1P4E - chains A and D of the 10 polymer chains in the assembly; structure by X-ray diffraction, 2.70 A resolution.

Chain A:
Name: Recombinase FLP protein
Organism: Saccharomyces cerevisiae
Notes: fragment: Flpe
Reference sequence: P03870 (FLP_YEAST); residues 2-423 here correspond to UniProt positions 3-424 (UniProt number = residue number + 1)
Sequence (429 residues; each row starts with the number of its first residue):
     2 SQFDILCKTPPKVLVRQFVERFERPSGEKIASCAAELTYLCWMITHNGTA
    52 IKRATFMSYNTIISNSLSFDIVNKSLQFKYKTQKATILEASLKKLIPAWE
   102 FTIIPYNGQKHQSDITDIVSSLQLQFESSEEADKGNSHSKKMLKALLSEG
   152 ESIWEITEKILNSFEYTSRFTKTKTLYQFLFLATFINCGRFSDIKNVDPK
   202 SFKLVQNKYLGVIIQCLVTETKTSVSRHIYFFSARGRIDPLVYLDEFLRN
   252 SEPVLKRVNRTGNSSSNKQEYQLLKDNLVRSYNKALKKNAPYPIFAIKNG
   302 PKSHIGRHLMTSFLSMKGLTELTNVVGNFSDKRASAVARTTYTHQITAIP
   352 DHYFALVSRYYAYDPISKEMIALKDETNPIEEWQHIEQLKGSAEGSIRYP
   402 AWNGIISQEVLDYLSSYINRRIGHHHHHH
Not modelled in the structure: 111-113, 130-135, 334-345, 423-430
Sequence notes: variant Asp5 (Gly6 in P03870); engineered mutation Phe330 (Trp331 in P03870); expression tag (424-430)

Chain D:
Name: Recombinase FLP protein
Organism: Saccharomyces cerevisiae
Notes: fragment: Flpe
Reference sequence: P03870 (FLP_YEAST); residues 2-422 here correspond to UniProt positions 3-423 (UniProt number = residue number + 1)
Sequence (429 residues; numbered 2 to 430; the number before each row is that of its first residue):
     2 SQFDILCKTPPKVLVRQFVERFERPSGEKIASCAAELTYLCWMITHNGTA
    52 IKRATFMSYNTIISNSLSFDIVNKSLQFKYKTQKATILEASLKKLIPAWE
   102 FTIIPYNGQKHQSDITDIVSSLQLQFESSEEADKGNSHSKKMLKALLSEG
   152 ESIWEITEKILNSFEYTSRFTKTKTLYQFLFLATFINCGRFSDIKNVDPK
   202 SFKLVQNKYLGVIIQCLVTETKTSVSRHIYFFSARGRIDPLVYLDEFLRN
   252 SEPVLKRVNRTGNSSSNKQEYQLLKDNLVRSYNKALKKNAPYPIFAIKNG
   302 PKSHIGRHLMTSFLSMKGLTELTNVVGNFSDKRASAVARTTYTHQITAIP
   352 DHYFALVSRYYAYDPISKEMIALKDETNPIEEWQHIEQLKGSAEGSIRYP
   402 AWNGIISQEVLDYLSSYINRRIGHHHHHH
Not modelled in the structure: 109-113, 131-135, 265-266, 423-430
Sequence notes: variant Asp5 (Gly6 in P03870); engineered mutation Phe330 (Trp331 in P03870); expression tag (424-430)
Modified residues: Tyr343 (o-phosphotyrosine; PTR)
Ligand contacts: phosphonate (2PO): Arg191, Lys223, His305, Arg308

Chain A / chain D interface:
Residue-residue contacts (64; chain A residue first):
  Ser114(A) - Asn48(D)
  Asp115(A) - Lys95(D)  salt bridge
  Ile116(A) - Ile45(D)  hydrophobic
  Ile116(A) - Ser92(D)
  Ile116(A) - Leu93(D)
  Ile119(A) - Met44(D)
  Ile119(A) - Asn48(D)
  Ile119(A) - Gly49(D)
  Val120(A) - Val16(D)  hydrophobic
  Leu123(A) - Pro12(D)
  Leu123(A) - Tyr40(D)
  Leu123(A) - Met44(D)  hydrophobic
  Leu123(A) - Gly49(D)
  Gln124(A) - Pro11(D)
  Gln124(A) - Pro12(D)
  Gln124(A) - Lys13(D)  hydrogen bond (side chain-backbone)
  Gln126(A) - Asn264(D)
  Phe127(A) - Cys8(D)
  Phe127(A) - Lys9(D)
  Phe127(A) - Thr10(D)
  Phe127(A) - Pro11(D)  hydrophobic
  Phe127(A) - Pro12(D)
  Phe127(A) - Asn264(D)  hydrogen bond (backbone-side chain)
  Lys141(A) - Thr341(D)  hydrogen bond (side chain-backbone)
  Lys141(A) - Thr342(D)
  Lys142(A) - Asn268(D)  hydrogen bond
  Leu144(A) - His345(D)
  Lys145(A) - His345(D)
  Lys145(A) - Gln346(D)
  Leu148(A) - Gln346(D)
  Arg191(A) - Tyr343(D)
  Lys223(A) - Tyr343(D)
  His305(A) - Tyr343(D)
  Arg308(A) - Tyr343(D)
  His309(A) - Thr342(D)
  His309(A) - Tyr343(D)
  His309(A) - His345(D)
  Thr312(A) - Ala339(D)
  Thr312(A) - Tyr343(D)
  Thr312(A) - Thr344(D)
  Ser313(A) - Tyr343(D)
  Ser313(A) - Thr344(D)
  Ser313(A) - His345(D)  hydrogen bond (side chain-backbone)
  Ser316(A) - Thr344(D)
  Ser316(A) - Thr348(D)
  Met317(A) - Gln346(D)
  Leu320(A) - Arg334(D)
  Thr321(A) - Asp332(D)  hydrogen bond
  Thr321(A) - Arg334(D)  hydrogen bond
  Thr321(A) - Ala335(D)
  Glu322(A) - Arg334(D)  salt bridge
  Thr324(A) - Ala339(D)
  Asn325(A) - Arg334(D)  hydrogen bond (side chain-backbone)
  Asn325(A) - Ala335(D)
  Asn325(A) - Ser336(D)  hydrogen bond (side chain-backbone)
  Phe330(A) - Ser336(D)
  Phe330(A) - Ala339(D)  hydrophobic
  Pro366(A) - Glu322(D)
  Pro366(A) - His353(D)
  Ile367(A) - Lys369(D)
  Ile367(A) - Glu370(D)
  Ile367(A) - Met371(D)  hydrophobic
  Ser368(A) - Lys369(D)
  Lys369(A) - Glu322(D)
Interface residues without a listed pair, chain A (35 interface residues in all): Ser129, Gly319
Interface residues without a listed pair, chain D (38 interface residues in all): Val14, Tyr210, Ile347, Ala349

In short:
35 residues of chain A and 38 residues of chain D are in contact, with 9 hydrogen bonds and 2 salt bridges.
Among the polar pairs are Asp115(A)-Lys95(D), Glu322(A)-Arg334(D) and Gln124(A)-Lys13(D). Ligands of chain D:
phosphonate.
Chain A is Recombinase FLP protein and chain D is Recombinase FLP protein, both from Saccharomyces cerevisiae;
the structure, Flpe W330F mutant-DNA Holliday Junction Complex, was determined by X-ray diffraction.
